8E82 - chains A and C of the 9 polymer chains in the assembly; structure by electron microscopy, 3.03 A resolution.

Chain A:
Protein: DNA-directed RNA polymerase subunit alpha
Source organism: Mycobacterium tuberculosis
Notes: EC 2.7.7.6
UniProtKB: A5U8D3 (RPOA_MYCTA); residue numbers follow UniProt; this construct covers 1-347
Sequence (347 residues; row label = number of the first residue in the row):
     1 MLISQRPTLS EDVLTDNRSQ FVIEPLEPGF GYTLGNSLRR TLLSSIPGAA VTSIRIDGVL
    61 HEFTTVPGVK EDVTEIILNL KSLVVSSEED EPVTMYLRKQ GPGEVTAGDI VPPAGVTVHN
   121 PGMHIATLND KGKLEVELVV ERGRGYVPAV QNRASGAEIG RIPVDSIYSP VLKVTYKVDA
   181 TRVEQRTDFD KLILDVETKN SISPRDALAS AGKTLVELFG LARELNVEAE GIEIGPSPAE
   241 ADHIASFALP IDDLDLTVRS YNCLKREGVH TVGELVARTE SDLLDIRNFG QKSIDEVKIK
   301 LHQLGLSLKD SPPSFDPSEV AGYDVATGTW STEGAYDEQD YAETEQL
Unresolved in the structure: 227-347

Chain C:
Protein: DNA-directed RNA polymerase subunit beta
Source organism: Mycobacterium tuberculosis
Notes: EC 2.7.7.6
UniProtKB: A5U052 (RPOB_MYCTA); residues 7-1178 here correspond to UniProt positions 6-1177 (UniProt number = residue number - 1)
Sequence (1172 residues; row label = number of the first residue in the row):
     7 LADSRQSKTA ASPSPSRPQS SSNNSVPGAP NRVSFAKLRE PLEVPGLLDV QTDSFEWLIG
    67 SPRWRESAAE RGDVNPVGGL EEVLYELSPI EDFSGSMSLS FSDPRFDDVK APVDECKDKD
   127 MTYAAPLFVT AEFINNNTGE IKSQTVFMGD FPMMTEKGTF IINGTERVVV SQLVRSPGVY
   187 FDETIDKSTD KTLHSVKVIP SRGAWLEFDV DKRDTVGVRI DRKRRQPVTV LLKALGWTSE
   247 QIVERFGFSE IMRSTLEKDN TVGTDEALLD IYRKLRPGEP PTKESAQTLL ENLFFKEKRY
   307 DLARVGRYKV NKKLGLHVGE PITSSTLTEE DVVATIEYLV RLHEGQTTMT VPGGVEVPVE
   367 TDDIDHFGNR RLRTVGELIQ NQIRVGMSRM ERVVRERMTT QDVEAITPQT LINIRPVVAA
   427 IKEFFGTSQL SQFMDQNNPL SGLTHKRRLS ALGPGGLSRE RAGLEVRDVH PSHYGRMCPI
   487 ETPEGPNIGL IGSLSVYARV NPFGFIETPY RKVVDGVVSD EIVYLTADEE DRHVVAQANS
   547 PIDADGRFVE PRVLVRRKAG EVEYVPSSEV DYMDVSPRQM VSVATAMIPF LEHDDANRAL
   607 MGANMQRQAV PLVRSEAPLV GTGMELRAAI DAGDVVVAEE SGVIEEVSAD YITVMHDNGT
   667 RRTYRMRKFA RSNHGTCANQ CPIVDAGDRV EAGQVIADGP CTDDGEMALG KNLLVAIMPW
   727 EGHNYEDAII LSNRLVEEDV LTSIHIEEHE IDARDTKLGA EEITRDIPNI SDEVLADLDE
   787 RGIVRIGAEV RDGDILVGKV TPKGETELTP EERLLRAIFG EKAREVRDTS LKVPHGESGK
   847 VIGIRVFSRE DEDELPAGVN ELVRVYVAQK RKISDGDKLA GRHGNKGVIG KILPVEDMPF
   907 LADGTPVDII LNTHGVPRRM NIGQILETHL GWCAHSGWKV DAAKGVPDWA ARLPDELLEA
   967 QPNAIVSTPV FDGAQEAELQ GLLSCTLPNR DGDVLVDADG KAMLFDGRSG EPFPYPVTVG
  1027 YMYIMKLHHL VDDKIHARST GPYSMITQQP LGGKAQFGGQ RFGEMECWAM QAYGAAYTLQ
  1087 ELLTIKSDDT VGRVKVYEAI VKGENIPEPG IPESFKVLLK ELQSLCLNVE VLSSDGAAIE
  1147 LREGEDEDLE RAAANLGINL SRNESASVED LA
Unresolved in the structure: 7-25, 811-829, 1140-1178

How chain A and chain C interact:
Residue-residue contacts - 74 pairs, chain A then chain C:
  Arg-18(A) / Asp-997(C)  salt bridge
  Gly-29(A) / Glu-1017(C)
  Tyr-32(A) / Phe-1011(C)  hydrophobic
  Tyr-32(A) / Glu-1017(C)
  Tyr-32(A) / Pro-1018(C)
  Thr-33(A) / Glu-1017(C)
  Asn-36(A) / Gly-1013(C)  hydrogen bond (side chain-backbone)
  Asn-36(A) / Arg-1014(C)
  Asn-36(A) / Ser-1015(C)
  Asn-36(A) / Gly-1016(C)  hydrogen bond (side chain-backbone)
  Arg-39(A) / Glu-902(C)  hydrogen bond (side chain-backbone)
  Arg-39(A) / Phe-906(C)
  Arg-39(A) / Gly-910(C)  hydrogen bond (side chain-backbone)
  Arg-39(A) / Pro-912(C)
  Arg-40(A) / Glu-902(C)
  Arg-40(A) / Asp-903(C)
  Arg-40(A) / Gly-1013(C)  hydrogen bond (side chain-backbone)
  Arg-40(A) / Arg-1014(C)
  Ser-44(A) / Glu-902(C)  hydrogen bond
  Leu-60(A) / Ile-792(C)
  His-61(A) / Ile-848(C)
  Glu-62(A) / Lys-846(C)
  Glu-62(A) / Lys-876(C)  salt bridge
  Phe-63(A) / Phe-675(C)
  Phe-63(A) / Ile-848(C)  hydrophobic
  Phe-63(A) / Ala-874(C)  hydrophobic
  Phe-63(A) / Lys-876(C)
  Thr-64(A) / Phe-675(C)
  Thr-65(A) / Ala-655(C)
  Thr-65(A) / Asp-656(C)  hydrogen bond
  Thr-65(A) / Lys-674(C)
  Gly-68(A) / Ser-654(C)  hydrogen bond (backbone-side chain)
  Val-69(A) / Ser-654(C)
  Val-69(A) / Ala-655(C)  hydrogen bond (backbone-backbone)
  Lys-70(A) / Val-653(C)
  Lys-70(A) / Ala-655(C)
  Lys-70(A) / Pro-688(C)
  Lys-70(A) / Val-690(C)
  Lys-70(A) / Asp-691(C)  salt bridge
  Asp-72(A) / Lys-674(C)  salt bridge
  Asp-72(A) / Asn-685(C)
  Thr-74(A) / Val-619(C)
  Thr-74(A) / Phe-675(C)
  Lys-81(A) / Asp-745(C)  salt bridge
  Asn-129(A) / Val-653(C)
  Asn-129(A) / Tyr-657(C)
  Lys-131(A) / Glu-652(C)  salt bridge
  Tyr-146(A) / Val-742(C)
  Tyr-146(A) / Glu-743(C)
  Tyr-146(A) / Lys-878(C)  hydrogen bond
  Gln-151(A) / Glu-795(C)
  Gln-151(A) / Arg-797(C)  hydrogen bond
  Asn-152(A) / Glu-795(C)  hydrogen bond (backbone-side chain)
  Arg-153(A) / Asp-783(C)  salt bridge
  Arg-153(A) / Glu-795(C)
  Arg-153(A) / Arg-797(C)
  Arg-153(A) / Asp-800(C)  salt bridge
  Ile-159(A) / Ile-792(C)
  Ile-159(A) / Gly-793(C)
  Arg-161(A) / Lys-846(C)
  Asp-165(A) / Lys-878(C)  salt bridge
  Ile-167(A) / Glu-743(C)
  Lys-173(A) / Asp-909(C)  salt bridge
  Lys-173(A) / Gly-910(C)
  Lys-173(A) / Thr-911(C)  hydrogen bond
  Val-174(A) / Gly-910(C)
  Thr-175(A) / Phe-906(C)
  Thr-175(A) / Ala-908(C)  hydrogen bond (side chain-backbone)
  Thr-175(A) / Asp-909(C)
  Thr-175(A) / Gly-910(C)
  Tyr-176(A) / Phe-906(C)  hydrophobic
  Tyr-176(A) / Phe-1011(C)  hydrophobic
  Tyr-176(A) / Gly-1016(C)  hydrogen bond (side chain-backbone)
  Glu-197(A) / Arg-996(C)  salt bridge
Other interface residues (no listed pair), chain A (39 interface residues in all): Leu-43, Val-66, Glu-71, Leu-78
Other interface residues (no listed pair), chain C (52 interface residues in all): Arg-620, Ile-750, Arg-791, Ala-794, Gln-875, Val-901, Leu-907, Asp-1012

Overview:
Chain A and chain C form an interface of 39 and 52 residues respectively, with 15 hydrogen bonds and 11 salt
bridges. Among the polar pairs are Arg-18(A)/Asp-997(C), Glu-62(A)/Lys-876(C) and Lys-70(A)/Asp-691(C).
Here chain A is DNA-directed RNA polymerase subunit alpha and chain C is DNA-directed RNA polymerase subunit
beta, both from Mycobacterium tuberculosis. Entry 8E82 (Mycobacterium tuberculosis RNAP elongation complex
with NusG transcription factor) was determined by electron microscopy, deposited together with 8E74, 8E79,
8E8M and 8E95.
